2DQG - chains H and Y of the 3 polymer chains in the assembly; structure by X-ray diffraction, 2.30 A resolution.

# Chain H
Molecule: Ig VH, anti-lysozyme
Source organism: Mus musculus
Notes: engineered mutation(s): Y53F
Amino-acid sequence (114 residues; numbered 1 to 114; the number before each row is that of its first residue):
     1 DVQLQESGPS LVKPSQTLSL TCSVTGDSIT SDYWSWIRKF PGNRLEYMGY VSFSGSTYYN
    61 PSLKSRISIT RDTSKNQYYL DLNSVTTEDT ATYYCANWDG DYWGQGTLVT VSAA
Disulfide bonds: Cys22-Cys95

# Chain Y
Molecule: Lysozyme C
Source organism: Gallus gallus
Notes: EC 3.2.1.17
Reference sequence: P00698 (LYSC_CHICK); residues 1-129 here correspond to UniProt positions 19-147 (UniProt number = residue number + 18)
Amino-acid sequence (129 residues; row label = number of the first residue in the row):
     1 KVFGRCELAA AMKRHGLDNY RGYSLGNWVC AAKFESNFNT QATNRNTDGS TDYGILQINS
    61 RWWCNDGRTP GSRNLCNIPC SALLSSDITA SVNCAKKIVS DGNGMNAWVA WRNRCKGTDV
   121 QAWIRGCRL
Disulfide bonds: Cys6-Cys127, Cys30-Cys115, Cys64-Cys80, Cys76-Cys94
UniProt features mapped onto this chain:
  - active site: Glu35, Asp52
  - binding site (substrate): Asp101

# Interface between chain H and chain Y
Contacting residue pairs (29):
  Thr30(H) - Arg73(Y)  hydrogen bond (backbone-side chain)
  Ser31(H) - Arg73(Y)
  Ser31(H) - Leu75(Y)
  Asp32(H) - Asn77(Y)
  Asp32(H) - Lys97(Y)  salt bridge
  Tyr33(H) - Trp63(Y)
  Tyr33(H) - Lys97(Y)  hydrogen bond (side chain-backbone)
  Tyr33(H) - Ile98(Y)
  Tyr33(H) - Asp101(Y)
  Tyr50(H) - Arg21(Y)  hydrogen bond
  Tyr50(H) - Ser100(Y)  hydrogen bond (side chain-backbone)
  Ser52(H) - Asp101(Y)  hydrogen bond
  Ser52(H) - Gly102(Y)
  Phe53(H) - Trp62(Y)  hydrophobic
  Phe53(H) - Leu75(Y)  hydrophobic
  Phe53(H) - Asp101(Y)
  Ser54(H) - Asp101(Y)  hydrogen bond
  Ser54(H) - Asn103(Y)
  Ser56(H) - Asp101(Y)
  Ser56(H) - Gly102(Y)  hydrogen bond (side chain-backbone)
  Tyr58(H) - Arg21(Y)
  Tyr58(H) - Ser100(Y)
  Tyr58(H) - Asp101(Y)  hydrogen bond (side chain-backbone)
  Tyr58(H) - Gly102(Y)
  Trp98(H) - Tyr20(Y)
  Trp98(H) - Lys97(Y)
  Trp98(H) - Ser100(Y)
  Asp99(H) - Asn77(Y)  hydrogen bond
  Asp99(H) - Lys97(Y)  salt bridge
Also at the interface, not in a pair above, chain Y (15 interface residues in all): Asn74, Lys96

# Summary
12 residues of chain H and 15 residues of chain Y are in contact; the contacts include 9 hydrogen bonds and 2
salt bridges. Polar pairs include Asp32(H)-Lys97(Y), Asp99(H)-Lys97(Y) and Thr30(H)-Arg73(Y).
Here chain H is Ig VH, anti-lysozyme (Mus musculus) and chain Y is Lysozyme C (Gallus gallus). Entry 2DQG
(Crystal structure of hyhel-10 FV mutant (Hy53f) complexed with hen egg lysozyme) was determined by X-ray
diffraction (same publication as 2DQC, 2DQF, 2DQI and 2DQJ).
